7ZPP - chains A and F of the 20 polymer chains in the assembly; structure by electron microscopy, 4.50 A resolution (low resolution: residue-level contacts below are approximate; hydrogen-bond / salt-bridge calls are withheld).

[Chain A (and F)]
Molecule: Integrase
Organism: Visna/maedi virus EV1 KV1772
Notes: EC 2.7.7.-, 3.1.-.-; chain F of this document is another copy of the same molecule, construct and numbering; everything in this record applies to it too
UniProt: P35956 (POL_VILVK); residues 1-281 here correspond to UniProt positions 1226-1506 (UniProt number = residue number + 1225)
Sequence (281 residues; numbered 1 to 281; the number before each row is that of its first residue):
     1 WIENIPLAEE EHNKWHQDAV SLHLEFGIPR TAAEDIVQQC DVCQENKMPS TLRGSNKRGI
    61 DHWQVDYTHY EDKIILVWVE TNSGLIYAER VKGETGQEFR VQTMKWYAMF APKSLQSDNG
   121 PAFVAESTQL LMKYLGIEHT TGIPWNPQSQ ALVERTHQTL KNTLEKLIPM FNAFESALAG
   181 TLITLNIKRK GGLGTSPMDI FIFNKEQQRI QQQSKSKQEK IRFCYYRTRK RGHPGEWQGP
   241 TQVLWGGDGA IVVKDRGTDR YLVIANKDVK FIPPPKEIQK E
Disordered / not traced: 1, 277-281 (chain F: 1-3, 48-56, 279-281)
Swiss-Prot annotation at these positions:
  - zinc finger: Glu3 to Gln44 (Integrase-type)
  - DNA-binding region: Arg222 to Pro274 (Integrase-type)
  - binding site (Zn(2+)): His12, His16, Cys40, Cys43
  - binding site (Mg(2+)): Asp66, Asp118, Glu154

[Interface between chain A and chain F]
Contacting residue pairs - 17 pairs, chain A then chain F:
  Gln38(A) - Phe271(F)
  Gln38(A) - Pro273(F)
  Gln39(A) - Lys276(F)
  Gln44(A) - Lys270(F)
  Gln44(A) - Phe271(F)
  Gln44(A) - Ile272(F)
  Gln44(A) - Pro273(F)
  Glu45(A) - Lys270(F)
  Lys47(A) - Lys270(F)
  Pro49(A) - Asn266(F)
  Pro49(A) - Lys267(F)
  Pro49(A) - Val269(F)
  Thr51(A) - Asn266(F)
  Arg53(A) - Asp248(F)
  Ile143(A) - Ala265(F)
  Trp145(A) - Arg229(F)
  Asn146(A) - Ala265(F)
Also at the interface, not in a pair above, chain A (13 interface residues in all): Asn46, Met48
Also at the interface, not in a pair above, chain F (16 interface residues in all): Tyr225, Arg231, Gly232, Gly249, Val263

[Overview]
The interface between chain A and chain F involves 13 residues on one side and 16 on the other. Curated
annotation (UniProt) lists a DNA-binding region, 4 Zn2+-binding residues and 3 Mg2+-binding residues on chain
A.
Chain A and chain F are both Integrase (Visna/maedi virus EV1 KV1772); the structure, Cryo-EM structure of the
MVV CSC intasome at 4.5A resolution, was determined by electron microscopy together with 5M0R and 5T3A from
the same study.
